PDB entry 1NON | X-ray diffraction, 2.40 A resolution | chains A and B of the 4 polymer chains in the assembly

Chain A (and B):
Protein: PyrR bifunctional protein
Organism: Bacillus caldolyticus
Notes: EC 2.4.2.9; chain B of this document is another copy of the same molecule, construct and numbering; everything in this record applies to it too
UniProt: P41007 (PYRR_BACCL); residues 1-179 here = UniProt positions 1-179
Sequence (179 residues; each row starts with the number of its first residue):
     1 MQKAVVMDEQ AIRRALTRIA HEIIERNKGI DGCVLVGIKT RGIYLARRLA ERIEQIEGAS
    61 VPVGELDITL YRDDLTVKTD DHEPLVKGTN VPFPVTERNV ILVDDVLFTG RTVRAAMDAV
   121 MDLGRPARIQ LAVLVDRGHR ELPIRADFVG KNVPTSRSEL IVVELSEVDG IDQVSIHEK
Not modelled in the structure: 73-90
Curated features (UniProtKB/Swiss-Prot):
  - motif: Val100 to Thr112 (PRPP-binding)
  - binding site (substrate): Thr40, Arg41, Asp104 to Thr112, Arg137

Interface between chain A and chain B:
Pairs across the interface - 40 pairs, chain A then chain B:
  Arg72(A) - Arg125(B)
  Arg111(A) - Arg125(B)
  Arg111(A) - Pro126(B)  hydrogen bond (side chain-backbone)
  Arg111(A) - Ala127(B)  hydrogen bond (side chain-backbone)
  Arg114(A) - Asp118(B)  salt bridge
  Arg114(A) - Met121(B)
  Met117(A) - Arg114(B)
  Met117(A) - Pro143(B)
  Asp118(A) - Arg114(B)  salt bridge
  Asp118(A) - Asp118(B)
  Met121(A) - Arg114(B)
  Met121(A) - Leu142(B)  hydrophobic
  Arg125(A) - Arg72(B)
  Arg125(A) - Arg111(B)
  Pro126(A) - Arg111(B)  hydrogen bond (backbone-side chain)
  Ala127(A) - Arg111(B)  hydrogen bond (backbone-side chain)
  Ala127(A) - Glu141(B)
  Arg128(A) - Glu141(B)
  Ile129(A) - Glu141(B)  hydrogen bond (backbone-backbone)
  Ile129(A) - Leu142(B)
  Ile129(A) - Pro143(B)
  Leu131(A) - Pro143(B)  hydrophobic
  Arg140(A) - Arg128(B)  hydrogen bond (backbone-side chain)
  Arg140(A) - Arg145(B)
  Glu141(A) - Ala127(B)
  Glu141(A) - Arg128(B)
  Glu141(A) - Ile129(B)  hydrogen bond (backbone-backbone)
  Leu142(A) - Met117(B)  hydrophobic
  Leu142(A) - Met121(B)  hydrophobic
  Leu142(A) - Ile129(B)
  Pro143(A) - Met117(B)
  Pro143(A) - Ile129(B)
  Pro143(A) - Leu131(B)  hydrophobic
  Pro143(A) - Ile144(B)
  Pro143(A) - Arg145(B)  hydrogen bond (backbone-backbone)
  Ile144(A) - Pro143(B)
  Ile144(A) - Arg145(B)
  Arg145(A) - Pro143(B)  hydrogen bond (backbone-backbone)
  Arg145(A) - Ile144(B)
  Arg145(A) - Arg145(B)
Interface residues without a listed pair, chain A (20 interface residues in all): Val113, Asp147
Interface residues without a listed pair, chain B (20 interface residues in all): Val113, Arg140, Asp147

In short:
The chain A/chain B interface involves 20 residues from each chain, with 9 hydrogen bonds and 2 salt bridges.
Among the polar pairs are Arg114(A)-Asp118(B), Arg111(A)-Pro126(B) and Arg111(A)-Ala127(B). UniProt lists 12
substrate-binding residues on chain A.
Chain A and chain B are both PyrR bifunctional protein (Bacillus caldolyticus); the structure, PyrR, the
regulator of the pyrimidine biosynthetic operon in Bacillus caldolyticus, was determined by X-ray diffraction,
deposited together with 1XZ8 and 1XZN.
